Entry 5AWZ (X-ray diffraction, 1.57 A resolution); this record covers chain A.

[Chain A]
Protein: Rhodopsin I
Organism: Acetabularia acetabulum
UniProtKB: G3CEP6 (G3CEP6_ACEAT); residue numbers follow UniProt; this construct covers 1-237
Sequence (244 residues; row label = number of the first residue in the row; numbers below 1 keep their minus sign (Gly-6 is residue -6)):
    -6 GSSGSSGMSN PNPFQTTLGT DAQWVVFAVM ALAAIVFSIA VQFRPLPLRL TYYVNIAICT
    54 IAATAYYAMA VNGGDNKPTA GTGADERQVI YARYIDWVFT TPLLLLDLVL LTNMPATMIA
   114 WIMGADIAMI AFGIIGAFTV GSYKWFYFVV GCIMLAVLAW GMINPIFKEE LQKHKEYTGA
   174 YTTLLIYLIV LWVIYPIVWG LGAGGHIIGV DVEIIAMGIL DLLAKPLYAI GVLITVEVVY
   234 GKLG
Not modelled in the structure: -6 to 1, 237
Glycans and other covalent adducts: retinal (RET) linked to Lys218
Sequence notes: expression tag (-6 to 0)
Small-molecule neighbours:
  - tetradecane (C14): Trp138, Phe141, Cys145, Leu148, Ala149, Val186, Pro189, Ile190, Gly193, Leu194
  - retinal (RET): Tyr87, Trp90, Thr93, Thr94, Leu97, Met122, Ile123, Gly126, Phe141, Gly144, Cys145, Leu148, Trp185, Tyr188, Pro189, Trp192, Asp214, Ala217

[Overview]
Chain A binds tetradecane. Covalently linked retinal: at Lys218.
Chain A is Rhodopsin I (Acetabularia acetabulum); the structure, Crystal Structure of the Cell-Free
Synthesized Membrane Protein, Acetabularia Rhodopsin I, at 1.57 angstrom, was determined by X-ray diffraction
(same publication as 5AX0 and 5AX1).
